7UHY - chains C and G of the 10 polymer chains in the assembly; structure by electron microscopy, 3.66 A resolution.

[Chain C]
Molecule: GATOR complex protein WDR24
Source organism: Homo sapiens
UniProt: Q96S15 (WDR24_HUMAN); numbering as in UniProt (aligned over 1-790)
Chain sequence (790 residues; row label = number of the first residue in the row):
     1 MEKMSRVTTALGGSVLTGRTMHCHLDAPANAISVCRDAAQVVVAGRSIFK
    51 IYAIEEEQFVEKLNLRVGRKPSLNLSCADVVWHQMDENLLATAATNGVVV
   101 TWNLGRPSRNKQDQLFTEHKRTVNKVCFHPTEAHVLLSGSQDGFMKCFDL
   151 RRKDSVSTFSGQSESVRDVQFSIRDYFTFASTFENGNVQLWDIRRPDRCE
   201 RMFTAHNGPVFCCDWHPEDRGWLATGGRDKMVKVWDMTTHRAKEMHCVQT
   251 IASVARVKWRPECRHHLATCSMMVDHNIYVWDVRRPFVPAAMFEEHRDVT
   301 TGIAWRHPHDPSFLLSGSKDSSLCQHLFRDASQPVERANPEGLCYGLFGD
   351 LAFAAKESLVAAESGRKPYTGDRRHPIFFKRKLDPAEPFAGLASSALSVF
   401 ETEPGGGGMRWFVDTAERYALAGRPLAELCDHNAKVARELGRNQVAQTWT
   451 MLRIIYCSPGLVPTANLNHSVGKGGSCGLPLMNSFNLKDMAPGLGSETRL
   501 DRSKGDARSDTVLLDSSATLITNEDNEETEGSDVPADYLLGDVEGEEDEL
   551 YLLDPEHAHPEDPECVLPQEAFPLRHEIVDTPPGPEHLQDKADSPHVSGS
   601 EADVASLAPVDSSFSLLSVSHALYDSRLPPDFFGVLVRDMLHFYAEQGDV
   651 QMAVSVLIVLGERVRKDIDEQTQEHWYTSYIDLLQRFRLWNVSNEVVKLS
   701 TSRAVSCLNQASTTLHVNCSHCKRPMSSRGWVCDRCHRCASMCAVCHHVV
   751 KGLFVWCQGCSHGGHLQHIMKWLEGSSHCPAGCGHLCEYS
Not modelled in the structure: 1-14, 362-388, 404-407, 459-625
Curated features (UniProtKB/Swiss-Prot):
  - zinc finger: N718 to A740 (C4-type), S741 to S790 (RING-type)
  - binding site (Zn(2+)): C719, C722, C733, C736, C743, C746, C757, C760, H762, H765, H768, C779, C783, H785, C787
  - modified residue: S155 (Phosphoserine), S470 (Phosphoserine), S496 (Phosphoserine), T581 (Phosphothreonine), S594 (Phosphoserine), S598 (Phosphoserine)
  - mutagenesis: S155 (S155A: Abolished phosphorylation by AMPK; S155D: Mimics phosphorylation, leading to inhibit mTORC1 activation), M451 (M451E: Abolished interaction with WDR59 and assembly of the GATOR2 complex; when associated with E-632-633-E), F632 to F633 (Abolished interaction with WDR59 and assembly of the GATOR2 complex; when associated with E-451), C743 to C746 (Impaired amino-acid-mediated mTORC1 activation)
Ion coordination: Zn2+ site 1: C719, C736; Zn2+ site 2: C743, C746, H765, H768; Zn2+ site 3: C757, H785, C787; Zn2+ site 4: H762, C779, C783
From the paper describing this entry:
  - mutagenesis - M451E/F632A/F633A: abolished binding to GATOR complex protein WDR59
  - mutagenesis - M451E/F632A/F633A: abolished signaling in response to mTORC1 signaling

[Chain G]
Molecule: Isoform B of Nucleoporin SEH1
Source organism: Homo sapiens
UniProt: Q96EE3 (SEH1_HUMAN), isoform Q96EE3-1; residues 1-421 here = UniProt positions 1-421
Chain sequence (421 residues; each row starts with the number of its first residue):
     1 MFVARSIAADHKDLIHDVSFDFHGRRMATCSSDQSVKVWDKSESGDWHCT
    51 ASWKTHSGSVWRVTWAHPEFGQVLASCSFDRTAAVWEEIVGESNDKLRGQ
   101 SHWVKRTTLVDSRTSVTDVKFAPKHMGLMLATCSADGIVRIYEAPDVMNL
   151 SQWSLQHEISCKLSCSCISWNPSSSRAHSPMIAVGSDDSSPNAMAKVQIF
   201 EYNENTRKYAKAETLMTVTDPVHDIAFAPNLGRSFHILAIATKDVRIFTL
   251 KPVRKELTSSGGPTKFEIHIVAQFDNHNSQVWRVSWNITGTVLASSGDDG
   301 CVRLWKANYMDNWKCTGILKGNGSPVNGSSQQGTSNPSLGSTIPSLQNSL
   351 NGSSAGRYFFTPLDSPRAGSRWSSYAQLLPPPPPPLVEHSCDADTANLQY
   401 PHPRRRYLSRPLNPLPENEGI
Not modelled in the structure: 91-99, 323-421
Curated features (UniProtKB/Swiss-Prot):
  - modified residue (Phosphoserine): S179, S190
  - cross-link: K12 (Glycyl lysine isopeptide (Lys-Gly) (interchain with G-Cter in SUMO2))

[How chain C and chain G interact]
Pairs across the interface (83):
  K230(C) - S57(G)
  Q249(C) - Q34(G)
  T250(C) - S57(G)
  V274(C) - R81(G)
  D275(C) - R81(G)  salt bridge
  R285(C) - D13(G)  salt bridge
  R285(C) - L14(G)
  F287(C) - D13(G)
  F287(C) - S32(G)
  F287(C) - D33(G)
  V288(C) - S59(G)
  N339(C) - H16(G)  hydrogen bond (backbone-side chain)
  N339(C) - W282(G)
  N339(C) - R283(G)
  P340(C) - W282(G)
  E341(C) - H16(G)
  E341(C) - R283(G)  hydrogen bond (backbone-side chain)
  E341(C) - S296(G)  hydrogen bond
  E341(C) - G297(G)
  G342(C) - R283(G)
  L343(C) - A294(G)
  L343(C) - S296(G)
  C344(C) - V18(G)
  C344(C) - F20(G)  hydrophobic
  Y345(C) - F20(G)
  Y345(C) - S285(G)
  Y345(C) - W286(G)
  Y345(C) - N287(G)
  Y345(C) - V292(G)
  Y345(C) - A294(G)  hydrophobic
  L347(C) - H23(G)
  L347(C) - I288(G)  hydrophobic
  F348(C) - H23(G)
  F348(C) - G24(G)
  G349(C) - F2(G)
  L351(C) - V302(G)  hydrophobic
  A352(C) - V18(G)  hydrophobic
  A352(C) - F20(G)  hydrophobic
  F353(C) - S296(G)
  F353(C) - V302(G)  hydrophobic
  A354(C) - I15(G)  hydrophobic
  L359(C) - D298(G)
  L359(C) - G300(G)
  L392(C) - L14(G)
  A393(C) - D13(G)
  A393(C) - L14(G)
  S394(C) - L14(G)
  S395(C) - L14(G)
  S395(C) - I15(G)  hydrogen bond (side chain-backbone)
  L397(C) - S6(G)
  L397(C) - I7(G)  hydrogen bond (backbone-backbone)
  S398(C) - R5(G)
  V399(C) - V3(G)
  V399(C) - A4(G)
  V399(C) - R5(G)  hydrogen bond (backbone-backbone)
  V399(C) - I7(G)  hydrophobic
  F400(C) - F2(G)
  F400(C) - V3(G)
  F400(C) - A4(G)  hydrophobic
  F400(C) - L319(G)  hydrophobic
  F400(C) - K320(G)
  E401(C) - F2(G)
  E401(C) - V3(G)  hydrogen bond (backbone-backbone)
  E401(C) - R5(G)  salt bridge
  T402(C) - F2(G)
  A645(C) - G232(G)
  E646(C) - R233(G)
  E646(C) - S234(G)
  G648(C) - L231(G)
  V650(C) - L231(G)
  E674(C) - R176(G)  salt bridge
  H675(C) - S174(G)  hydrogen bond
  H675(C) - S175(G)
  H675(C) - N230(G)  hydrogen bond
  H675(C) - G232(G)  hydrogen bond (side chain-backbone)
  W676(C) - G232(G)
  T678(C) - S174(G)
  S679(C) - L231(G)
  Q685(C) - H23(G)
  R686(C) - F22(G)
  R686(C) - H23(G)
  R686(C) - I288(G)
  R688(C) - H23(G)  hydrogen bond
Other interface residues (no listed pair), chain C (55 interface residues in all): I251, N277, M292, G346, K356, V360, M409, Q671, L683, A704
Other interface residues (no listed pair), chain G (58 interface residues in all): K12, S19, R25, M27, F79, D80, A177, H223, F235, T289, S295, D299, L304, G321

[Overview]
55 residues of chain C face 58 of chain G across their interface, with 11 hydrogen bonds and 4 salt bridges.
Among the polar pairs are D275(C)-R81(G), R285(C)-D13(G) and E401(C)-R5(G). The paper reports that
M451E/F632A/F633A of chain C abolish binding to GATOR complex protein WDR59; M451E/F632A/F633A of chain C
abolish signaling in response to mTORC1 signaling.
Here chain C is GATOR complex protein WDR24 and chain G is Isoform B of Nucleoporin SEH1, both from Homo
sapiens. Entry 7UHY (Human GATOR2 complex) was determined by electron microscopy.
